3JRC - chains A and C of the 4 polymer chains in the assembly; structure by X-ray diffraction, 3.08 A resolution.

Chain A:
Protein: DNA-binding protein fis
From: Escherichia coli
UniProtKB: P0A6R3 (FIS_ECOLI); residues 1-98 here = UniProt positions 1-98
Amino-acid sequence (98 residues; row label = number of the first residue in the row):
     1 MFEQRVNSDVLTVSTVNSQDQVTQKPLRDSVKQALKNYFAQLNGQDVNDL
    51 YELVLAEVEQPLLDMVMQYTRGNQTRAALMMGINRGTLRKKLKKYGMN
Not modelled in the structure: 1-7

Chain C:
Molecule: 27-nt DNA strand
Sequence (27 nucleotides; row label = number of the first residue in the row):
     1 AAATTTGTTTGGGCGCTGAGCAAATTT

Chain A / chain C interface:
Contacting residue pairs (10):
  Gly82(A) - DT17(C)  phosphate contact
  Ile83(A) - DT17(C)  phosphate contact
  Asn84(A) - DT17(C)  hydrogen bond to the phosphate
  Asn84(A) - DG18(C)  hydrogen bond to the phosphate
  Arg85(A) - DG20(C)  base contact
  Thr87(A) - DC16(C)  sugar contact
  Thr87(A) - DT17(C)  hydrogen bond to the phosphate
  Lys90(A) - DG15(C)  sugar contact
  Lys90(A) - DC16(C)  salt bridge to the phosphate
  Lys91(A) - DC16(C)  salt bridge to the phosphate

Overview:
7 residues of chain A face 5 of chain C across their interface; the contacts include 3 hydrogen bonds and 2
salt bridges. Among the polar pairs are Asn84(A)-DT17(C), Asn84(A)-DG18(C) and Thr87(A)-DT17(C).
Here chain A is DNA-binding protein fis (Escherichia coli) and chain C is a 27-nt DNA strand. Entry 3JRC
(Crystal structure of Fis bound to 27 bp DNA F29 containing 5 G/Cs at center) was determined by X-ray
diffraction, deposited together with 3IV5, 3JR9, 3JRA, 3JRB, 3JRD, 3JRE and 4 further entries.
